4ONU - chain A; structure by X-ray diffraction, 2.25 A resolution.

# Chain A
Protein: Acetyltransferase Pat
Source organism: Mycobacterium smegmatis
Notes: EC 2.3.1.-
UniProtKB: A0R3F9 (PAT_MYCS2); numbering as in UniProt (aligned over 2-333)
Sequence (340 residues; each row starts with the number of its first residue; numbers below 1 keep their minus sign (Gly-6 is residue -6)):
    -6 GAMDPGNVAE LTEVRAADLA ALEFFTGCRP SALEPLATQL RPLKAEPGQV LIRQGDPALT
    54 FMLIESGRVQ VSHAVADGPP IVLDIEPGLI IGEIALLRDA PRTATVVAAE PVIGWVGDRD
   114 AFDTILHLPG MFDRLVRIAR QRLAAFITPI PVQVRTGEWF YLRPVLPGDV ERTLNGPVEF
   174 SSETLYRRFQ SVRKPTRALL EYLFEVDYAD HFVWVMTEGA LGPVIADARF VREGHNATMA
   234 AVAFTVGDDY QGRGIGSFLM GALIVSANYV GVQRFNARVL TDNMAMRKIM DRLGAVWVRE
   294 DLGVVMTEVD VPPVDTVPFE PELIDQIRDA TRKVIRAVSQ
Disordered / not traced: -6 to 1, 78-81, 168-178, 294-296
Sequence notes: expression tag (-6 to 1); engineered mutation Ala234 (Glu in A0R3F9)
Swiss-Prot annotation at these positions:
  - binding site (3',5'-cyclic AMP): Gly85 to Ala88, Arg95, Thr96, Arg135
  - binding site (Mg(2+)): Glu211
  - binding site (substrate): Phe237 to Val239, Gly245 to Ser250, Asn276, Arg285
From the paper describing this entry:
  - mutagenesis - E234A: decreased catalytic activity on basal
  - mutagenesis - E234A: unchanged catalytic activity on in the presence of cAMP
  - mutagenesis - E234A: decreased catalytic activity on absence of cAMP
  - catalytic residues: Asn269 (proposed by the authors, not directly observed)
  - mutagenesis - P170H: increased binding to cAMP
  - mutagenesis - N269A: decreased catalytic activity on in the presence of cAMP
  - mutagenesis - N269A: unchanged catalytic activity on absence of cAMP
  - mutagenesis - R95K/E234A: abolished catalytic activity on absence and presence of cAMP
  - mutagenesis - P170H: abolished catalytic activity on absence of cAMP
  - mutagenesis - P170H: decreased catalytic activity on cAMP

# Overview
From UniProt: 7 residues binding 3',5'-cyclic AMP, Mg2+-binding residue Glu211 and 11 substrate-binding
residues. From the paper: the catalytic residue Asn269; E234A reduces catalytic activity on basal; 4
substitutions were tested in all.
Chain A is Acetyltransferase Pat (Mycobacterium smegmatis); the structure, cAMP-binding acyltransferase from
Mycobacterium smegmatis, E234A mutant, was determined by X-ray diffraction together with 4OLL and 4ORF from
the same study.
